Entry 2GGG (X-ray diffraction, 2.40 A resolution); this record covers chains A and C.

# Chain A (and C)
Name: N-acylamino acid racemase
Source organism: Deinococcus radiodurans
Notes: EC 5.1.1.10; chain C of this document is another copy of the same molecule, construct and numbering; everything in this record applies to it too
UniProtKB: Q9RYA6 (Q9RYA6_DEIRA); residues 1-375 here = UniProt positions 1-375
Chain sequence (375 residues; each row starts with the number of its first residue):
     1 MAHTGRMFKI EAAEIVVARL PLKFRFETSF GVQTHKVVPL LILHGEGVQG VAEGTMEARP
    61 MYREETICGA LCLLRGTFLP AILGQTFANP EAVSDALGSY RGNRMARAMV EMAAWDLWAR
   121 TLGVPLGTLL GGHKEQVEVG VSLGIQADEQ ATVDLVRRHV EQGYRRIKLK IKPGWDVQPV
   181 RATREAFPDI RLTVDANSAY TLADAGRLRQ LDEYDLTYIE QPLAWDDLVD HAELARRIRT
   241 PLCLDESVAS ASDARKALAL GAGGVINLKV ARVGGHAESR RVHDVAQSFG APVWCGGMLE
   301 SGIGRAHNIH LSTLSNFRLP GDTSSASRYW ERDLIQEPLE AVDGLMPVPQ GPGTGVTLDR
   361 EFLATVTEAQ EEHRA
Not modelled in the structure: 1-5, 24-33 (chain C: 1-5)
Sequence notes: engineered mutation C68 (Ala in Q9RYA6), C72 (Asp in Q9RYA6)
What the authors report for this chain:
  - conformationally variable residues (order/disorder transition): F24 to Q33
  - contacts within the chain: T28-K170, T28-N197, S29-N197 (hydrogen bond), F30-M61, F30-Y62
  - mutagenesis - P60C/Y100C, A68C/D72C, V265C (6.6-fold): increased stability
  - mutagenesis - A68C/D72C: unchanged catalytic activity
  - mutagenesis - V48C/R120C, M56C/E65C, P60C/Y100C, G163C/D343C: abolished catalytic activity
  - mutagenesis - V265C (w43%): decreased catalytic activity
  - mutagenesis - G50C/A113C, A119C/G353C: decreased expression

# Interface between chain A and chain C
Residue-residue contacts (39; chain A residue first):
  R59(A) - G76(C)  hydrogen bond (side chain-backbone)
  R59(A) - T77(C)  hydrogen bond
  R59(A) - Y100(C)
  P60(A) - L73(C)
  P60(A) - Y100(C)
  P60(A) - R101(C)  hydrogen bond (backbone-backbone)
  P60(A) - N103(C)
  M61(A) - R101(C)  hydrogen bond (backbone-side chain)
  Y62(A) - R101(C)  hydrogen bond (backbone-side chain)
  E64(A) - R101(C)
  E64(A) - N103(C)  hydrogen bond (backbone-side chain)
  C68(A) - C68(C)
  C68(A) - C72(C)  disulfide
  G69(A) - G69(C)
  C72(A) - C68(C)  disulfide
  L73(A) - P60(C)
  G76(A) - R59(C)  hydrogen bond (backbone-side chain)
  T77(A) - R59(C)  hydrogen bond
  Y100(A) - R59(C)
  Y100(A) - P60(C)
  Y100(A) - M61(C)  hydrophobic
  R101(A) - P60(C)  hydrogen bond (backbone-backbone)
  R101(A) - M61(C)  hydrogen bond (side chain-backbone)
  R101(A) - Y62(C)  hydrogen bond (side chain-backbone)
  R101(A) - R63(C)
  R101(A) - E64(C)
  R101(A) - W225(C)
  G102(A) - W225(C)
  N103(A) - P60(C)
  N103(A) - E64(C)
  S198(A) - R101(C)
  W225(A) - R101(C)
  W225(A) - G102(C)
  D227(A) - K256(C)  salt bridge
  D230(A) - R255(C)  salt bridge
  D230(A) - K256(C)  salt bridge
  E246(A) - R101(C)  salt bridge
  R255(A) - D230(C)  salt bridge
  K256(A) - D227(C)  salt bridge
Interface residues without a listed pair, chain A (27 interface residues in all): R63, S99, D226, V229, L260
Interface residues without a listed pair, chain C (28 interface residues in all): F30, T66, S198, V229, E246, D253, L260
Disulfides between the chains: C68(A)-C72(C), C72(A)-C68(C)

# Overview
The interface between chain A and chain C involves 27 residues on one side and 28 on the other, with 2
disulfide bonds, 11 hydrogen bonds and 6 salt bridges. Polar pairs include D227(A)-K256(C), D230(A)-R255(C)
and D230(A)-K256(C). From the paper: V48C/R120C, M56C/E65C and P60C/Y100C of chain A, among others, abolish
catalytic activity; conformational variability at F24(A); 8 substitutions were tested in all.
Chain A and chain C are both N-acylamino acid racemase (Deinococcus radiodurans); the structure, The mutant
A68C-D72C of Deinococcus Radiodurans N-acylamino acid racemase, was determined by X-ray diffraction, deposited
together with 2GGH, 2GGI, 2GGJ, 2GGK and 2GGL.
